PDB entry 8G4W | electron microscopy, 3.80 A resolution | chains K and J of the 8 polymer chains in the assembly

Chain K:
Name: DNA-directed RNA polymerase subunit omega
Organism: Escherichia coli
Notes: EC 2.7.7.6
Reference sequence: A1AHI0 (RPOZ_ECOK1); residue numbers follow UniProt; this construct covers 2-80
Chain sequence (79 residues; row label = number of the first residue in the row):
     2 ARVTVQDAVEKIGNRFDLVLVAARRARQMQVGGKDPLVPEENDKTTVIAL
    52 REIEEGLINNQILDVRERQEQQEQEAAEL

Chain J:
Name: DNA-directed RNA polymerase subunit beta'
Organism: Escherichia coli
Reference sequence: C3SIA2 (C3SIA2_ECOLX); residue numbers follow UniProt; this construct covers 16-1373
Chain sequence (1358 residues; row label = number of the first residue in the row):
    16 EFDAIKIALASPDMIRSWSFGEVKKPETINYRTFKPERDGLFCARIFGPV
    66 KDYECLCGKYKRLKHRGVICEKCGVEVTQTKVRRERMGHIELASPTAHIW
   116 FLKSLPSRIGLLLDMPLRDIERVLYFESYVVIEGGMTNLERQQILTEEQY
   166 LDALEEFGDEFDAKMGAEAIQALLKSMDLEQECEQLREELNETNSETKRK
   216 KLTKRIKLLEAFVQSGNKPEWMILTVLPVLPPDLRPLVPLDGGRFATSDL
   266 NDLYRRVINRNNRLKRLLDLAAPDIIVRNEKRMLQEAVDALLDNGRRGRA
   316 ITGSNKRPLKSLADMIKGKQGRFRQNLLGKRVDYSGRSVITVGPYLRLHQ
   366 CGLPKKMALELFKPFIYGKLELRGLATTIKAAKKMVEREEAVVWDILDEV
   416 IREHPVLLNRAPTLHRLGIQAFEPVLIEGKAIQLHPLVCAAYNADFDGDQ
   466 MAVHVPLTLEAQLEARALMMSTNNILSPANGEPIIVPSQDVVLGLYYMTR
   516 DCVNAKGEGMVLTGPKEAERLYRSGLASLHARVKVRITEYEKDANGELVA
   566 KTSLKDTTVGRAILWMIVPKGLPYSIVNQALGKKAISKMLNTCYRILGLK
   616 PTVIFADQIMYTGFAYAARSGASVGIDDMVIPEKKHEIISEAEAEVAEIQ
   666 EQFQSGLVTAGERYNKVIDIWAAANDRVSKAMMDNLQTETVINRDGQEEK
   716 QVSFNSIYMMADSGARGSAAQIRQLAGMRGLMAKPDGSIIETPITANFRE
   766 GLNVLQYFISTHGARKGLADTALKTANSGYLTRRLVDVAQDLVVTEDDCG
   816 THEGIMMTPVIEGGDVKEPLRDRVLGRVTAEDVLKPGTADILVPRNTLLH
   866 EQWCDLLEENSVDAVKVRSVVSCDTDFGVCAHCYGRDLARGHIINKGEAI
   916 GVIAAQSIGEPGTQLTMRTFHIGGAASRAAAESSIQVKNKGSIKLSNVKS
   966 VVNSSGKLVITSRNTELKLIDEFGRTKESYKVPYGAVLAKGDGEQVAGGE
  1016 TVANWDPHTMPVITEVSGFVRFTDMIDGQTITRQTDELTGLSSLVVLDSA
  1066 ERTAGGKDLRPALKIVDAQGNDVLIPGTDMPAQYFLPGKAIVQLEDGVQI
  1116 SSGDTLARIPQESGGTKDITGGLPRVADLFEARRPKEPAILAEISGIVSF
  1166 GKETKGKRRLVITPVDGSDPYEEMIPKWRQLNVFEGERVERGDVISDGPE
  1216 APHDILRLRGVHAVTRYIVNEVQDVYRLQGVKINDKHIEVIVRQMLRKAT
  1266 IVNAGSSDFLEGEQVEYSRVKIANRELEANGKVGATYSRDLLGITKASLA
  1316 TESFISAASFQETTRVLTEAAVAGKRDELRGLKENVIVGRLIPAGTGYAY
  1366 HQDRMRRR
Disordered / not traced: 934-947, 1127-1133
Bound ions: Mg2+: Asp-460, Asp-462, Asp-464 (shared with 1 residue of chain R)
From the paper describing this entry:
  - binding site for the 47-nt RNA strand: Lys-79

How chain K and chain J interact:
Residue-residue contacts (52):
  Ala-2(K) with Glu-418(J)
  Arg-3(K) with Arg-481(J); Lys-615(J)
  Val-4(K) with His-364(J); Met-485(J); Thr-487(J), hydrogen bond (backbone-side chain)
  Thr-5(K) with Leu-614(J); Lys-615(J)
  Val-6(K) with Arg-481(J); Ala-482(J); Asn-488(J)
  Gln-7(K) with Leu-614(J)
  Gly-14(K) with Asn-910(J), hydrogen bond (backbone-side chain)
  Asn-15(K) with Asn-910(J), hydrogen bond (backbone-side chain); Lys-911(J), hydrogen bond (side chain-backbone)
  Arg-16(K) with Ala-482(J); Leu-483(J); Asn-488(J); Arg-905(J); Asn-910(J)
  Phe-17(K) with Leu-483(J), hydrophobic; Arg-905(J); Asn-910(J); Lys-911(J); Glu-913(J); Gly-1360(J); Thr-1361(J)
  Val-20(K) with Glu-475(J); Glu-479(J); Ala-482(J), hydrophobic; Thr-1361(J)
  Leu-21(K) with Thr-1361(J)
  Ala-23(K) with Leu-478(J)
  Ala-24(K) with Glu-475(J); Leu-478(J)
  Ala-27(K) with Leu-474(J)
  Arg-28(K) with Leu-474(J); Glu-475(J), salt bridge
  Gln-31(K) with Leu-474(J)
  Asn-43(K) with Arg-417(J); Glu-418(J)
  Asp-44(K) with Glu-418(J)
  Lys-45(K) with Lys-384(J); Glu-414(J), salt bridge; Glu-418(J); His-419(J)
  Thr-46(K) with Leu-474(J)
  Thr-47(K) with Gln-477(J); Leu-478(J)
  Val-48(K) with Glu-418(J)
  Leu-51(K) with Leu-478(J), hydrophobic; Arg-481(J)
Interface residues without a listed pair, chain K (25 interface residues in all): Leu-19
Interface residues without a listed pair, chain J (28 interface residues in all): Val-415, Val-618, Ala-1364

Overview:
The interface between chain K and chain J involves 25 residues on one side and 28 on the other, with 4
hydrogen bonds and 2 salt bridges. Polar contacts include Arg-28(K)/Glu-475(J), Lys-45(K)/Glu-414(J) and
Val-4(K)/Thr-487(J). The Mg2+ site is built by Asp-460(J), Asp-462(J) and Asp-464(J). The paper reports a
binding site for the 47-nt RNA strand at Lys-79(J).
Chain K is DNA-directed RNA polymerase subunit omega and chain J is DNA-directed RNA polymerase subunit beta',
both from Escherichia coli; the structure, Cryo-EM consensus structure of Escherichia coli que-PEC (paused
elongation complex) RNA Polymerase plus preQ1 ligand, was determined by electron microscopy together with
8F3C, 8G00, 8G1S, 8G2W, 8G7E and 8G8Z from the same study.
